7PQP - chains H and I of the 15 polymer chains in the assembly; structure by electron microscopy, 4.10 A resolution (low resolution: residue-level contacts below are approximate; hydrogen-bond / salt-bridge calls are withheld).

== Chain H ==
Name: Tubulin alpha-1B chain
From: Sus scrofa
Reference sequence: Q2XVP4 (TBA1B_PIG); residue numbers follow UniProt; this construct covers 1-451
Amino-acid sequence (451 residues; each row starts with the number of its first residue):
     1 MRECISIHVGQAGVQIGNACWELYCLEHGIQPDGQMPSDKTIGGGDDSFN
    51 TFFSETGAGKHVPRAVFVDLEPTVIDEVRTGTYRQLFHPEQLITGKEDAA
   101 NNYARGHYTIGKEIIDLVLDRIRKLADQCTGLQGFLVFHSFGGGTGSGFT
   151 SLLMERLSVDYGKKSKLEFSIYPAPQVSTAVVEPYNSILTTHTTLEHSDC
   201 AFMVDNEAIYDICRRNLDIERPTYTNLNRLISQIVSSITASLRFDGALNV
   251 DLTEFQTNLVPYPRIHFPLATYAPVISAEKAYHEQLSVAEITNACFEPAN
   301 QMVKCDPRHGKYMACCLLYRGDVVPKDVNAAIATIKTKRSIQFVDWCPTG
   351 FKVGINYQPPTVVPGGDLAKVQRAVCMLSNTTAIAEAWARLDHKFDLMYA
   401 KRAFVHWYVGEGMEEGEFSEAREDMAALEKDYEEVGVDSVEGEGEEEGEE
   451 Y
Ion coordination: Mg2+: Asp-69, Asp-98 (together with GTP)
Ligand contacts: GTP (guanosine-5'-triphosphate): Gly-10, Gln-11, Ala-12, Gln-15, Asp-69, Asp-98, Ala-99, Ala-100, Asn-101, Ser-140, Gly-142, Gly-143, Gly-144, Thr-145, Gly-146, Ile-171, Thr-179, Glu-183, Asn-206, Tyr-224, Leu-227, Asn-228, Ile-231

== Chain I ==
Name: Tubulin beta chain
From: Sus scrofa
Reference sequence: P02554 (TBB_PIG); residues 1-445 here = UniProt positions 1-445
Amino-acid sequence (445 residues; numbered 1 to 445; the number before each row is that of its first residue):
     1 MREIVHIQAGQCGNQIGAKFWEVISDEHGIDPTGSYHGDSDLQLERINVY
    51 YNEAAGNKYVPRAILVDLEPGTMDSVRSGPFGQIFRPDNFVFGQSGAGNN
   101 WAKGHYTEGAELVDSVLDVVRKESESCDCLQGFQLTHSLGGGTGSGMGTL
   151 LISKIREEYPDRIMNTFSVVPSPKVSDTVVEPYNATLSVHQLVENTDETY
   201 CIDNEALYDICFRTLKLTTPTYGDLNHLVSATMSGVTTCLRFPGQLNADL
   251 RKLAVNMVPFPRLHFFMPGFAPLTSRGSQQYRALTVPELTQQMFDAKNMM
   301 AACDPRHGRYLTVAAVFRGRMSMKEVDEQMLNVQNKNSSYFVEWIPNNVK
   351 TAVCDIPPRGLKMSATFIGNSTAIQELFKRISEQFTAMFRRKAFLHWYTG
   401 EGMDEMEFTEAESNMNDLVSEYQQYQDATADEQGEFEEEGEEDEA
Ligand contacts:
  - GDP (guanosine-5'-diphosphate): Gly-10, Gln-11, Cys-12, Gln-15, Ile-16, Ser-138, Gly-141, Gly-142, Thr-143, Gly-144, Ser-145, Val-169, Asp-177, Asn-204, Leu-207, Tyr-222, Leu-225, Asn-226
  - GTP: Gln-245, Leu-246, Lys-252

== Interface between chain H and chain I ==
Pairs across the interface (75):
  Met-1(H) with Pro-70(I); Gln-94(I)
  Arg-2(H) with Gly-71(I)
  Asp-46(H) with Gly-71(I); Asp-74(I)
  Thr-130(H) with Gln-94(I)
  Gly-131(H) with Gln-94(I)
  Lys-163(H) with Glu-401(I)
  Asp-245(H) with Ser-75(I)
  Gly-246(H) with Gln-15(I)
  Ala-247(H) with Gln-15(I)
  Leu-248(H) with Gln-11(I)
  Asn-249(H) with Gln-11(I); Thr-72(I)
  Thr-253(H) with Gly-98(I)
  Glu-254(H) with Gly-98(I); Asn-99(I)
  Gln-256(H) with Trp-397(I)
  Thr-257(H) with Gly-98(I); Val-180(I); Phe-394(I); Trp-397(I)
  Asn-258(H) with Asn-99(I); Thr-178(I); Val-179(I); Phe-394(I)
  Val-260(H) with Phe-394(I); His-396(I); Trp-397(I)
  Pro-261(H) with Ala-393(I); Phe-394(I)
  Tyr-262(H) with Arg-391(I); Lys-392(I); Ala-393(I)
  Pro-263(H) with His-396(I)
  Val-324(H) with Thr-219(I); Pro-220(I)
  Pro-325(H) with Tyr-208(I); Pro-220(I); Tyr-222(I)
  Lys-326(H) with Tyr-208(I); Thr-218(I); Pro-220(I)
  Asn-329(H) with Val-175(I); Glu-205(I); Tyr-208(I)
  Ile-332(H) with Val-175(I)
  Ala-333(H) with Val-175(I)
  Lys-336(H) with Lys-174(I)
  Trp-346(H) with Ala-387(I); Met-388(I); Arg-391(I); Ala-393(I)
  Cys-347(H) with Val-179(I)
  Pro-348(H) with Gln-384(I); Ala-387(I)
  Thr-349(H) with Ser-176(I); Val-179(I); Pro-182(I); Gln-384(I)
  Gly-350(H) with Val-179(I)
  Phe-351(H) with Ser-176(I); Asp-177(I); Thr-178(I); Val-179(I)
  Lys-352(H) with Asn-99(I); Asp-177(I); Thr-178(I)
  Val-353(H) with Asp-177(I)
  Tyr-357(H) with Gln-15(I)
  Glu-434(H) with Arg-391(I)
  Val-435(H) with Arg-391(I)
  Val-437(H) with Arg-391(I)
  Asp-438(H) with Arg-391(I)
  Ser-439(H) with Arg-391(I)
Also at the interface, not in a pair above, chain H (45 interface residues in all): Asp-251, Leu-259, Ala-314, Asp-327
Also at the interface, not in a pair above, chain I (38 interface residues in all): Glu-69, Asn-100, Glu-181, Gly-400

== Overview ==
Chain H and chain I form an interface of 45 and 38 residues respectively. Bound to chain H: GTP. Ligands of
chain I: GDP and GTP. Asp-69(H) and Asp-98(H) form the Mg2+ site.
Chain H is Tubulin alpha-1B chain and chain I is Tubulin beta chain, both from Sus scrofa; the structure,
tau-microtubule structural ensemble based on CryoEM data, was determined by electron microscopy (same
publication as 7PQC).
